5S5E - chains A and F of the 6 polymer chains in the assembly; structure by X-ray diffraction, 2.67 A resolution.

Chain A:
Molecule: Tubulin alpha-1B chain
From: Bos taurus
Reference sequence: P81947 (TBA1B_BOVIN); numbering as in UniProt (aligned over 1-451)
Sequence (451 residues; numbered 1 to 451; the number before each row is that of its first residue):
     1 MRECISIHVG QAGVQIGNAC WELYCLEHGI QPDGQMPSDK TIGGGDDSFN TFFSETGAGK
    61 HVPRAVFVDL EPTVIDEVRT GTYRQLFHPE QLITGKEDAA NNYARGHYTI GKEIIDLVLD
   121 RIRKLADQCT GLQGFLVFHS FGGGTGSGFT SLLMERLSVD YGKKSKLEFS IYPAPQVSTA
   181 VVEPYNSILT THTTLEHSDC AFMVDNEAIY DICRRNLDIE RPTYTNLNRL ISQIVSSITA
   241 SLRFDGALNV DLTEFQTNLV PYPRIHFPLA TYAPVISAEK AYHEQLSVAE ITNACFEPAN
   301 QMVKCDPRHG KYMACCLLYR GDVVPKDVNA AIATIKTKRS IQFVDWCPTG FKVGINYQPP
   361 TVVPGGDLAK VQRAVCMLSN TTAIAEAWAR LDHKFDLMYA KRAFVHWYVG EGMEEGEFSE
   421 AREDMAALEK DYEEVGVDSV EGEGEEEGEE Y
Not modelled in the structure: 439-451
Bound ions: Ca2+: D39, T41, G44, E55
Small-molecule neighbours: GTP (guanosine-5'-triphosphate): G10, Q11, A12, Q15, I16, D69, D98, A99, A100, N101, S140, G142, G143, G144, T145, G146, I171, P173, V177, S178, E183, N206, Y224, L227, N228, I231

Chain F:
Molecule: Tubulin-Tyrosine Ligase
From: Gallus gallus
Reference sequence: E1BQ43 (E1BQ43_CHICK); residue numbers follow UniProt; this construct covers 1-378
Sequence (384 residues; each row starts with the number of its first residue):
     1 MYTFVVRDEN SSVYAEVSRL LLATGQWKRL RKDNPRFNLM LGERNRLPFG RLGHEPGLVQ
    61 LVNYYRGADK LCRKASLVKL IKTSPELSES CTWFPESYVI YPTNLKTPVA PAQNGIRHLI
   121 NNTRTDEREV FLAAYNRRRE GREGNVWIAK SSAGAKGEGI LISSEASELL DFIDEQGQVH
   181 VIQKYLEKPL LLEPGHRKFD IRSWVLVDHL YNIYLYREGV LRTSSEPYNS ANFQDKTCHL
   241 TNHCIQKEYS KNYGRYEEGN EMFFEEFNQY LMDALNTTLE NSILLQIKHI IRSCLMCIEP
   301 AISTKHLHYQ SFQLFGFDFM VDEELKVWLI EVNGAPACAQ KLYAELCQGI VDVAISSVFP
   361 LADTGQKTSQ PTSIFIKLHH HHHH
Not modelled in the structure: 106-124, 156-158, 363-370, 383-384
Sequence notes: expression tag (379-384)
Bound ions: Mg2+: E331, N333 (together with AMP-PCP)
Small-molecule neighbours: AMP-PCP (ACP; phosphomethylphosphonic acid adenylate ester): K74, P95, I148, K150, A155, Q183, K184, Y185, L186, K198, D200, R202, R222, H239, L240, T241, N242, D318, M320, I330, E331, N333

Interface between chain A and chain F:
Contacting residue pairs (22):
  Q176(A) - P56(F)
  E207(A) - H54(F)  salt bridge
  E297(A) - H306(F)
  P298(A) - L307(F)  hydrophobic
  K304(A) - H54(F)
  D306(A) - R66(F)
  D306(A) - L307(F)
  R308(A) - P300(F)  hydrogen bond (side chain-backbone)
  R308(A) - A301(F)  hydrogen bond (side chain-backbone)
  R308(A) - I302(F)
  R308(A) - S303(F)  hydrogen bond (side chain-backbone)
  R308(A) - L307(F)
  H309(A) - R66(F)  hydrogen bond (side chain-backbone)
  H309(A) - G67(F)
  H309(A) - A301(F)
  S340(A) - A301(F)
  E386(A) - G50(F)
  E386(A) - R66(F)  salt bridge
  R390(A) - G50(F)
  R390(A) - H54(F)
  H393(A) - R51(F)
  E433(A) - R46(F)  salt bridge
Other interface residues (no listed pair), chain A (16 interface residues in all): P175, C305, K338
Other interface residues (no listed pair), chain F (15 interface residues in all): G53, H308

Overview:
16 residues of chain A and 15 residues of chain F are in contact; the contacts include 4 hydrogen bonds and 3
salt bridges. Among the polar pairs are E207(A)-H54(F), E386(A)-R66(F) and E433(A)-R46(F). Chain A binds GTP.
Chain F binds AMP-PCP.
Chain A is Tubulin alpha-1B chain (Bos taurus) and chain F is Tubulin-Tyrosine Ligase (Gallus gallus); the
structure, Tubulin-Z1515654336-complex, was determined by X-ray diffraction together with 5S4L, 5S4M, 5S4N,
5S4O, 5S4P, 5S4Q and 52 further entries from the same study.
